5YPN - chain A; structure by X-ray diffraction, 2.12 A resolution.

== Chain A ==
Molecule: Metallo-beta-lactamase NDM-1
From: Escherichia coli
Reference sequence: A0A0A7Y424 (A0A0A7Y424_ECOLX); residues 29-270 here correspond to UniProt positions 23-264 (UniProt number = residue number - 6)
Chain sequence (242 residues; row label = number of the first residue in the row):
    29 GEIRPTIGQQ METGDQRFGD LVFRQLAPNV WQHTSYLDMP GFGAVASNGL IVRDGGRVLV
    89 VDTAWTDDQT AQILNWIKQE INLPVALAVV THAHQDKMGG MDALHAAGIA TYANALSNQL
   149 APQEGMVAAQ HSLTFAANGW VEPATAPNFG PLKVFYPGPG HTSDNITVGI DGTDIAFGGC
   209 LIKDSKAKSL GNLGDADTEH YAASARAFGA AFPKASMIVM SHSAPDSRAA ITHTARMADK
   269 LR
Disordered / not traced: 29-42
Metal / ion sites: Zn2+ site 1: His120, His122, His189 (together with Hydrolyzed Meropenem); Zn2+ site 2: Asp124, Cys208, His250 (together with Hydrolyzed Meropenem)
Residues lining bound ligands: Hydrolyzed Meropenem (LMP; (2S,3R,4S)-2-[(2S,3R)-1,3-bis(oxidanyl)-1-oxidanylidene-butan-2-yl]-4-[(3S,5S)-5-(dimethylcarbamoy l)pyrrolidin-3-yl]sulfanyl-3-methyl-3,4-dihydro-2H-pyrrole-5-carboxylic acid): Val73, Ala74, Trp93, His120, His122, Gln123, Asp124, His189, Cys208, Lys211, Leu218, Gly219, Asn220, His250
From the paper describing this entry:
  - binding site for Hydrolyzed Meropenem: Asn220

== Overview ==
Chain A binds Hydrolyzed Meropenem. His120, His122 and His189 form the Zn2+ site 1. Asp124, Cys208 and His250
coordinate Zn2+ site 2. From the paper: a binding site for Hydrolyzed Meropenem at Asn220.
Chain A is Metallo-beta-lactamase NDM-1 (Escherichia coli); the structure, Crystal structure of NDM-1 bound to
hydrolyzed meropenem representing an EI2 complex, was determined by X-ray diffraction together with 5YPI,
5YPK, 5YPL and 5YPM from the same study.
